6UU0 - chains CCC and DDD of the 9 polymer chains in the assembly; structure by X-ray diffraction, 3.90 A resolution.

Chain CCC:
Molecule: DNA-directed RNA polymerase subunit beta
From: Escherichia coli
Notes: EC 2.7.7.6
UniProtKB: P0A8V4 (RPOB_ECO57); numbering as in UniProt (aligned over 1-1342)
Chain sequence (1342 residues; each row starts with the number of its first residue):
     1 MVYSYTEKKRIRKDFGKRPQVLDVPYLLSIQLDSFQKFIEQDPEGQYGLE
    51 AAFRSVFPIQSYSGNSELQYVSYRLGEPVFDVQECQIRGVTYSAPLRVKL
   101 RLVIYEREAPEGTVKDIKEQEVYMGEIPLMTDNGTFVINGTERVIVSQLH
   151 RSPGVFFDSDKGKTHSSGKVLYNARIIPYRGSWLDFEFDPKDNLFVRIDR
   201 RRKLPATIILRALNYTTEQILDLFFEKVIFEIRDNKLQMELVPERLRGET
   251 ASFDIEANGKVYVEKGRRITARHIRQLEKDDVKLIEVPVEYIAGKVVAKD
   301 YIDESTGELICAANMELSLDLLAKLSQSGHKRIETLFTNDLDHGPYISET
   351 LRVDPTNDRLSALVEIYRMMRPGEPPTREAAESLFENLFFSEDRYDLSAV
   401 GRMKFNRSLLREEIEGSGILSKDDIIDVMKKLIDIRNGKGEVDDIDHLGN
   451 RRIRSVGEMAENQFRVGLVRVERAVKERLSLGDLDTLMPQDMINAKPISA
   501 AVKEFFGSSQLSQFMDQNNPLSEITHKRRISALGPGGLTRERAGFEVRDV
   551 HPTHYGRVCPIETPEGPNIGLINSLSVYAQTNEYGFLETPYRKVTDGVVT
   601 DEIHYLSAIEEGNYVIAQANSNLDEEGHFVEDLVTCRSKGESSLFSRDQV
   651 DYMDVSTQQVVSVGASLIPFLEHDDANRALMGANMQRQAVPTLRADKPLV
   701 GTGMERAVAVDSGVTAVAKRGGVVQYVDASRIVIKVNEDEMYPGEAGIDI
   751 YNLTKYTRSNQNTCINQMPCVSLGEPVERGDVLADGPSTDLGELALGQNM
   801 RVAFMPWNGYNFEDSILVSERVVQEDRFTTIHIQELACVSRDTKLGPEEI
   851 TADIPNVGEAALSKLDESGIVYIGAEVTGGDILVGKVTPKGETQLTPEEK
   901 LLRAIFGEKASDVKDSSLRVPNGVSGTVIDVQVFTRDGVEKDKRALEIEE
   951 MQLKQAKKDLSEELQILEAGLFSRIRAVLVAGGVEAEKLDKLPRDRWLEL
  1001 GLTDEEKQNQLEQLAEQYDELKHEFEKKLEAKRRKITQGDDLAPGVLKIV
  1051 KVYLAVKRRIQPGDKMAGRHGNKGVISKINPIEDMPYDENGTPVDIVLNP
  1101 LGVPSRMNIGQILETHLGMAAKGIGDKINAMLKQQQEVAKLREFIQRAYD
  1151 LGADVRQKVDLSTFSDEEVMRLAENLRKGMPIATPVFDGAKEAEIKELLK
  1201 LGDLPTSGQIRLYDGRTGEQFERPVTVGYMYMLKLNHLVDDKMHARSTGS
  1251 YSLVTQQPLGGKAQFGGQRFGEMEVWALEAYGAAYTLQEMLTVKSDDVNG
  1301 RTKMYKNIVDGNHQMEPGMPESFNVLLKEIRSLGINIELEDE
Unresolved in the structure: 1
Swiss-Prot annotation at these positions:
  - modified residue (N6-acetyllysine): Lys-1022, Lys-1200
Bound ions: Mg2+: Glu-813 (together with GTP)
Residues lining bound ligands: GTP (guanosine-5'-triphosphate): Glu-813, Ser-1105, Arg-1106

Chain DDD:
Molecule: DNA-directed RNA polymerase subunit beta'
From: Escherichia coli
Notes: EC 2.7.7.6
UniProtKB: P0A8T7 (RPOC_ECOLI); numbering as in UniProt (aligned over 1-1407)
Chain sequence (1407 residues; row label = number of the first residue in the row):
     1 MKDLLKFLKAQTKTEEFDAIKIALASPDMIRSWSFGEVKKPETINYRTFK
    51 PERDGLFCARIFGPVKDYECLCGKYKRLKHRGVICEKCGVEVTQTKVRRE
   101 RMGHIELASPTAHIWFLKSLPSRIGLLLDMPLRDIERVLYFESYVVIEGG
   151 MTNLERQQILTEEQYLDALEEFGDEFDAKMGAEAIQALLKSMDLEQECEQ
   201 LREELNETNSETKRKKLTKRIKLLEAFVQSGNKPEWMILTVLPVLPPDLR
   251 PLVPLDGGRFATSDLNDLYRRVINRNNRLKRLLDLAAPDIIVRNEKRMLQ
   301 EAVDALLDNGRRGRAITGSNKRPLKSLADMIKGKQGRFRQNLLGKRVDYS
   351 GRSVITVGPYLRLHQCGLPKKMALELFKPFIYGKLELRGLATTIKAAKKM
   401 VEREEAVVWDILDEVIREHPVLLNRAPTLHRLGIQAFEPVLIEGKAIQLH
   451 PLVCAAYNADFDGDQMAVHVPLTLEAQLEARALMMSTNNILSPANGEPII
   501 VPSQDVVLGLYYMTRDCVNAKGEGMVLTGPKEAERLYRSGLASLHARVKV
   551 RITEYEKDANGELVAKTSLKDTTVGRAILWMIVPKGLPYSIVNQALGKKA
   601 ISKMLNTCYRILGLKPTVIFADQIMYTGFAYAARSGASVGIDDMVIPEKK
   651 HEIISEAEAEVAEIQEQFQSGLVTAGERYNKVIDIWAAANDRVSKAMMDN
   701 LQTETVINRDGQEEKQVSFNSIYMMADSGARGSAAQIRQLAGMRGLMAKP
   751 DGSIIETPITANFREGLNVLQYFISTHGARKGLADTALKTANSGYLTRRL
   801 VDVAQDLVVTEDDCGTHEGIMMTPVIEGGDVKEPLRDRVLGRVTAEDVLK
   851 PGTADILVPRNTLLHEQWCDLLEENSVDAVKVRSVVSCDTDFGVCAHCYG
   901 RDLARGHIINKGEAIGVIAAQSIGEPGTQLTMRTFHIGGAASRAAAESSI
   951 QVKNKGSIKLSNVKSVVNSSGKLVITSRNTELKLIDEFGRTKESYKVPYG
  1001 AVLAKGDGEQVAGGETVANWDPHTMPVITEVSGFVRFTDMIDGQTITRQT
  1051 DELTGLSSLVVLDSAERTAGGKDLRPALKIVDAQGNDVLIPGTDMPAQYF
  1101 LPGKAIVQLEDGVQISSGDTLARIPQESGGTKDITGGLPRVADLFEARRP
  1151 KEPAILAEISGIVSFGKETKGKRRLVITPVDGSDPYEEMIPKWRQLNVFE
  1201 GERVERGDVISDGPEAPHDILRLRGVHAVTRYIVNEVQDVYRLQGVKIND
  1251 KHIEVIVRQMLRKATIVNAGSSDFLEGEQVEYSRVKIANRELEANGKVGA
  1301 TYSRDLLGITKASLATESFISAASFQETTRVLTEAAVAGKRDELRGLKEN
  1351 VIVGRLIPAGTGYAYHQDRMRRRAAGEAPAAPQVTAEDASASLAELLNAG
  1401 LGGSDNE
Unresolved in the structure: 1-14, 932-943, 1377-1407
Swiss-Prot annotation at these positions:
  - binding site (Zn(2+)): Cys-70, Cys-72, Cys-85, Cys-88, Cys-814, Cys-888, Cys-895, Cys-898
  - binding site (Mg(2+)): Asp-460, Asp-462, Asp-464
  - modified residue: Lys-983 (N6-acetyllysine)
  - mutagenesis: Gln-504 (Q504P: Resistant to antibiotics salinamide A and B), Asn-690 (N690D: Resistant to antibiotics salinamide A and B), Met-697 (M697V: Resistant to antibiotics salinamide A and B), Ala-735 (A735T: Resistant to antibiotics salinamide A and B), Arg-738 (R738C/H/P/S: Resistant to antibiotics salinamide A and B), Ala-748 (A748E: Resistant to antibiotics salinamide A and B), Pro-758 (P758S/T: Resistant to antibiotics salinamide A and B), Phe-763 (F763C: Resistant to antibiotics salinamide A and B), Ser-775 (S775A: Resistant to antibiotics salinamide A and B), Ala-779 (A779T/V: Resistant to antibiotics salinamide A and B), Arg-780 (R780C: Resistant to antibiotics salinamide A and B), Gly-782 (G782A/C: Resistant to antibiotics salinamide A and B), 1 further mutagenesis entry in UniProt
Bound ions: Zn2+ site 1: Cys-72, Cys-85, Cys-88; Mg2+: Asp-460, Asp-462, Asp-464 (shared with 1 residue of chain 333); Zn2+ site 2: Cys-814, Cys-898
Residues lining bound ligands: GTP (guanosine-5'-triphosphate): Ala-426, Pro-427, Asn-458, Asp-460, Arg-731, Gln-929

Chain CCC / chain DDD interface:
Pairs across the interface (340; chain CCC residue first):
  Ser-166(CCC) with Lys-1151(DDD), hydrogen bond
  Ser-167(CCC) with Ala-1065(DDD)
  Gly-168(CCC) with Ala-1065(DDD)
  Arg-267(CCC) with Arg-1048(DDD)
  Arg-268(CCC) with Arg-1048(DDD)
  Asp-340(CCC) with Thr-1068(DDD)
  Phe-545(CCC) with Lys-781(DDD); Leu-788(DDD), hydrophobic
  Arg-548(CCC) with Arg-780(DDD), hydrogen bond (backbone-side chain); Leu-788(DDD)
  Asp-549(CCC) with Pro-750(DDD); Arg-780(DDD); Lys-781(DDD)
  Val-550(CCC) with Thr-776(DDD); His-777(DDD), hydrogen bond (backbone-side chain); Arg-780(DDD)
  His-551(CCC) with Phe-773(DDD)
  Pro-552(CCC) with Phe-773(DDD)
  Tyr-555(CCC) with Leu-770(DDD), hydrophobic; Phe-773(DDD)
  Pro-560(CCC) with Phe-773(DDD), hydrophobic; Thr-776(DDD); Arg-780(DDD), hydrogen bond (backbone-side chain)
  Ile-561(CCC) with Tyr-772(DDD), hydrophobic; Thr-776(DDD)
  Thr-563(CCC) with Arg-780(DDD)
  Gly-566(CCC) with Ala-787(DDD)
  Ile-569(CCC) with Leu-783(DDD), hydrophobic; Ala-784(DDD), hydrophobic
  Gln-618(CCC) with Val-769(DDD); Leu-770(DDD)
  Glu-641(CCC) with Lys-749(DDD), salt bridge
  Ser-642(CCC) with Leu-770(DDD)
  Thr-657(CCC) with Val-769(DDD)
  Val-660(CCC) with Val-769(DDD), hydrophobic; Phe-773(DDD), hydrophobic
  Leu-671(CCC) with Tyr-772(DDD)
  Glu-672(CCC) with Gly-766(DDD); Leu-767(DDD), hydrogen bond (backbone-backbone)
  His-673(CCC) with Phe-763(DDD), hydrogen bond (side chain-backbone); Arg-764(DDD), hydrogen bond (side chain-backbone); Glu-765(DDD); Gly-766(DDD)
  Asp-674(CCC) with Phe-763(DDD); Tyr-772(DDD), hydrogen bond (backbone-side chain)
  Asp-675(CCC) with Phe-763(DDD); Tyr-772(DDD)
  Ala-676(CCC) with Tyr-772(DDD), hydrogen bond (backbone-side chain); Ser-775(DDD)
  Asn-677(CCC) with Ala-779(DDD); Leu-783(DDD)
  Ala-679(CCC) with Tyr-772(DDD)
  Leu-680(CCC) with Leu-783(DDD), hydrophobic
  Phe-804(CCC) with Ala-637(DDD); Ser-638(DDD), hydrogen bond (backbone-side chain)
  Met-805(CCC) with Ala-637(DDD)
  Pro-806(CCC) with Asp-505(DDD); Ala-632(DDD); Ala-637(DDD)
  Trp-807(CCC) with Asp-505(DDD)
  Asn-808(CCC) with Pro-359(DDD); Phe-629(DDD); Ala-633(DDD)
  Gly-809(CCC) with Val-357(DDD); Pro-359(DDD); Asp-505(DDD); Phe-629(DDD)
  Asn-811(CCC) with Asp-505(DDD)
  Phe-812(CCC) with Val-357(DDD), hydrophobic; Pro-451(DDD), hydrophobic; Phe-461(DDD), hydrophobic; Ser-503(DDD); Gln-504(DDD); Asp-505(DDD)
  Glu-813(CCC) with Ala-459(DDD); Phe-461(DDD), hydrogen bond (backbone-backbone); Arg-731(DDD), salt bridge
  Asp-814(CCC) with Asp-460(DDD)
  Ser-815(CCC) with Val-357(DDD)
  Arg-841(CCC) with Asp-256(DDD), hydrogen bond (side chain-backbone); Gly-257(DDD)
  Gly-1063(CCC) with Val-354(DDD)
  Lys-1065(CCC) with Asp-462(DDD)
  Lys-1073(CCC) with Asp-462(DDD)
  Val-1075(CCC) with Thr-356(DDD); Phe-461(DDD), hydrogen bond (backbone-backbone); Asp-462(DDD); Gly-463(DDD)
  Ile-1076(CCC) with Thr-356(DDD)
  Ser-1077(CCC) with Thr-356(DDD)
  Asn-1099(CCC) with Asp-505(DDD), hydrogen bond
  Pro-1100(CCC) with Ala-637(DDD); Met-725(DDD)
  Leu-1101(CCC) with Gln-504(DDD); Asp-505(DDD); Leu-508(DDD), hydrophobic; Met-725(DDD), hydrophobic; Ala-730(DDD), hydrophobic; Arg-731(DDD), hydrogen bond (backbone-side chain)
  Gly-1102(CCC) with Arg-731(DDD)
  Pro-1104(CCC) with Met-725(DDD), hydrophobic; Gln-736(DDD)
  Ser-1105(CCC) with Arg-731(DDD), hydrogen bond; Gln-736(DDD)
  Arg-1106(CCC) with Asp-460(DDD), salt bridge; Arg-731(DDD)
  Met-1107(CCC) with Gln-736(DDD); Gln-739(DDD); Phe-763(DDD), hydrophobic
  Ile-1109(CCC) with Met-644(DDD), hydrophobic; Leu-740(DDD), hydrophobic
  Ile-1112(CCC) with Val-639(DDD), hydrophobic; Gly-640(DDD); Ile-641(DDD), hydrophobic
  Leu-1113(CCC) with Ile-641(DDD), hydrophobic
  His-1116(CCC) with Gly-640(DDD), hydrogen bond (side chain-backbone); Ile-641(DDD), hydrogen bond (side chain-backbone)
  Phe-1187(CCC) with Leu-767(DDD); Val-769(DDD); Tyr-772(DDD), hydrophobic
  Glu-1192(CCC) with Ile-641(DDD); Asp-642(DDD); Arg-764(DDD), salt bridge
  Lys-1196(CCC) with Asp-642(DDD), salt bridge
  Gln-1209(CCC) with Val-639(DDD); Gly-640(DDD); Asp-643(DDD)
  Glu-1219(CCC) with Arg-634(DDD), salt bridge
  Phe-1221(CCC) with Ala-633(DDD); Arg-634(DDD); Ser-635(DDD)
  Glu-1222(CCC) with Tyr-512(DDD); Tyr-537(DDD), hydrogen bond; Arg-634(DDD); Ser-635(DDD), hydrogen bond (backbone-backbone)
  Arg-1223(CCC) with Tyr-512(DDD); Ser-635(DDD); Gly-636(DDD); Ala-637(DDD); Phe-719(DDD), hydrogen bond (side chain-backbone); Ser-721(DDD), hydrogen bond; Met-724(DDD)
  Pro-1224(CCC) with Gly-636(DDD)
  Val-1225(CCC) with Gly-636(DDD); Ser-638(DDD)
  Thr-1226(CCC) with Ser-638(DDD), hydrogen bond (backbone-side chain); Val-639(DDD), hydrogen bond (side chain-backbone); Gly-640(DDD)
  Val-1239(CCC) with Lys-445(DDD)
  Asp-1240(CCC) with Lys-445(DDD)
  Lys-1242(CCC) with Gln-465(DDD)
  Met-1243(CCC) with Arg-352(DDD); Ser-353(DDD); Met-372(DDD), hydrophobic; Lys-445(DDD)
  His-1244(CCC) with Gly-351(DDD); Arg-352(DDD), hydrogen bond (backbone-backbone)
  Ala-1245(CCC) with Gly-351(DDD); Met-372(DDD), hydrophobic
  Arg-1246(CCC) with Asp-348(DDD), salt bridge; Tyr-349(DDD), hydrogen bond (backbone-backbone); Ser-350(DDD), hydrogen bond (backbone-backbone); Leu-376(DDD)
  Ser-1247(CCC) with Asp-348(DDD); Tyr-349(DDD), hydrogen bond (backbone-backbone); Glu-375(DDD), hydrogen bond (side chain-backbone); Leu-376(DDD); Lys-378(DDD)
  Thr-1248(CCC) with Asp-348(DDD); Tyr-349(DDD)
  Tyr-1251(CCC) with Asp-348(DDD), hydrogen bond
  Leu-1253(CCC) with Arg-99(DDD), hydrogen bond (backbone-side chain); Pro-251(DDD), hydrophobic
  Val-1254(CCC) with Arg-99(DDD), hydrogen bond (backbone-side chain); Asp-248(DDD); Arg-337(DDD)
  Thr-1255(CCC) with Asn-341(DDD), hydrogen bond
  Gln-1256(CCC) with Arg-99(DDD)
  Gln-1257(CCC) with Asn-341(DDD), hydrogen bond (side chain-backbone); Lys-345(DDD); Arg-346(DDD)
  Pro-1258(CCC) with Arg-346(DDD); Val-347(DDD)
  Leu-1259(CCC) with Arg-346(DDD)
  Gly-1260(CCC) with Arg-346(DDD)
  Gly-1267(CCC) with Arg-346(DDD); Val-347(DDD); Ser-350(DDD)
  Gln-1268(CCC) with Arg-346(DDD); Val-347(DDD), hydrogen bond (backbone-backbone); Ser-350(DDD), hydrogen bond (backbone-side chain); Gly-351(DDD), hydrogen bond (side chain-backbone); Arg-352(DDD)
  Arg-1269(CCC) with Arg-339(DDD); Gln-340(DDD), hydrogen bond (side chain-backbone); Gly-344(DDD), hydrogen bond (side chain-backbone); Lys-345(DDD); Arg-346(DDD)
  Phe-1270(CCC) with Gly-344(DDD); Lys-345(DDD), hydrogen bond (backbone-backbone); Val-347(DDD), hydrophobic; His-469(DDD)
  Glu-1272(CCC) with Arg-339(DDD); Leu-343(DDD); Arg-798(DDD)
  Met-1273(CCC) with Thr-428(DDD)
  Glu-1274(CCC) with Asn-424(DDD); Thr-428(DDD), hydrogen bond; Ile-434(DDD)
  Val-1275(CCC) with Leu-343(DDD)
  Trp-1276(CCC) with Arg-798(DDD); Val-801(DDD); Val-917(DDD); Gln-921(DDD), hydrogen bond (backbone-side chain); Lys-1348(DDD)
  Ala-1277(CCC) with Thr-428(DDD); Arg-431(DDD); Ile-434(DDD), hydrophobic; Gln-921(DDD)
  Leu-1278(CCC) with Met-484(DDD), hydrophobic
  Glu-1279(CCC) with Ala-914(DDD); Leu-1347(DDD)
  Ala-1280(CCC) with Arg-431(DDD); Glu-913(DDD); Ile-918(DDD)
  Tyr-1281(CCC) with Arg-431(DDD), hydrogen bond (side chain-backbone); Leu-432(DDD); Ile-434(DDD), hydrogen bond (side chain-backbone); Met-484(DDD), hydrophobic; Asn-489(DDD), hydrogen bond
  Gly-1282(CCC) with Leu-483(DDD); Ala-1359(DDD); Gly-1360(DDD); Thr-1361(DDD), hydrogen bond (backbone-backbone)
  Ala-1283(CCC) with Glu-479(DDD); Met-484(DDD), hydrophobic
  Ala-1284(CCC) with Glu-479(DDD), hydrogen bond (backbone-side chain); Leu-1356(DDD); Ile-1357(DDD), hydrophobic; Thr-1361(DDD), hydrogen bond (backbone-side chain); Gly-1362(DDD)
  Tyr-1285(CCC) with Glu-475(DDD); Glu-479(DDD), hydrogen bond (backbone-side chain); Leu-1356(DDD); Thr-1361(DDD)
  Thr-1286(CCC) with Leu-422(DDD); Ala-476(DDD); Glu-479(DDD), hydrogen bond (backbone-side chain)
  Leu-1287(CCC) with Val-1351(DDD), hydrophobic; Ile-1357(DDD), hydrophobic
  Gln-1288(CCC) with Gly-1354(DDD), hydrogen bond (side chain-backbone); Arg-1355(DDD); Leu-1356(DDD)
  Glu-1289(CCC) with Pro-471(DDD); Leu-472(DDD), hydrogen bond (side chain-backbone); Thr-473(DDD), hydrogen bond (side chain-backbone); Ala-476(DDD)
  Met-1290(CCC) with Lys-345(DDD); Val-347(DDD), hydrophobic; His-469(DDD)
  Leu-1291(CCC) with Lys-345(DDD), hydrogen bond (backbone-side chain); Val-1351(DDD)
  Val-1293(CCC) with Asp-348(DDD)
  Lys-1294(CCC) with Val-347(DDD); Asp-348(DDD), hydrogen bond (backbone-backbone); Val-470(DDD), hydrogen bond (side chain-backbone); Leu-472(DDD)
  Ser-1295(CCC) with Lys-345(DDD); Arg-346(DDD), hydrogen bond (side chain-backbone)
  Asp-1296(CCC) with Lys-345(DDD), salt bridge
  Met-1304(CCC) with Leu-472(DDD), hydrophobic
  Tyr-1305(CCC) with Tyr-349(DDD); Tyr-382(DDD)
  Ile-1308(CCC) with Pro-379(DDD), hydrophobic; Phe-380(DDD), hydrophobic; Leu-472(DDD), hydrophobic
  Val-1309(CCC) with Pro-379(DDD); Tyr-382(DDD), hydrophobic; Gly-383(DDD)
  His-1313(CCC) with Phe-380(DDD); Leu-472(DDD); Thr-473(DDD); Leu-474(DDD); Gln-477(DDD)
  Gln-1314(CCC) with Thr-473(DDD)
  Met-1315(CCC) with Thr-473(DDD)
  Met-1319(CCC) with Phe-17(DDD), hydrophobic; Val-1353(DDD)
  Pro-1320(CCC) with Lys-345(DDD); Val-1353(DDD); Gly-1354(DDD)
  Glu-1321(CCC) with Arg-99(DDD), salt bridge
  Ser-1322(CCC) with Asn-341(DDD), hydrogen bond (side chain-backbone); Leu-342(DDD)
  Phe-1323(CCC) with Ile-20(DDD), hydrophobic; Ile-1352(DDD), hydrophobic
  Val-1325(CCC) with Arg-99(DDD); Leu-249(DDD), hydrophobic; Arg-337(DDD)
  Leu-1326(CCC) with Phe-338(DDD), hydrophobic
  Lys-1328(CCC) with Glu-100(DDD); Met-102(DDD); Leu-249(DDD)
  Glu-1329(CCC) with Met-330(DDD); Arg-337(DDD), salt bridge
  Ile-1330(CCC) with Ile-331(DDD), hydrophobic
  Arg-1331(CCC) with Trp-33(DDD); Pro-243(DDD)
  Ser-1332(CCC) with Met-102(DDD); Pro-243(DDD); Leu-245(DDD); Leu-327(DDD)
  Leu-1333(CCC) with His-113(DDD), hydrogen bond (backbone-side chain); Trp-115(DDD), hydrophobic; Leu-307(DDD); Leu-327(DDD), hydrophobic
  Gly-1334(CCC) with Ala-25(DDD), hydrogen bond (backbone-backbone)
  Ile-1335(CCC) with Ile-22(DDD), hydrophobic; Ala-23(DDD); Trp-115(DDD), hydrophobic
  Asn-1336(CCC) with Lys-21(DDD); Ile-22(DDD); Ala-23(DDD), hydrogen bond (backbone-backbone); Ala-25(DDD); Met-29(DDD); Trp-33(DDD)
  Ile-1337(CCC) with Ile-20(DDD), hydrophobic; Lys-21(DDD)
  Glu-1338(CCC) with Ile-20(DDD); Lys-21(DDD), hydrogen bond (backbone-backbone)
  Leu-1339(CCC) with Phe-17(DDD), hydrophobic; Ala-19(DDD)
  Glu-1340(CCC) with Phe-17(DDD); Asp-18(DDD), hydrogen bond (backbone-backbone); Ala-19(DDD), hydrogen bond (backbone-backbone); Lys-21(DDD); Arg-1341(DDD), salt bridge
  Asp-1341(CCC) with Asp-18(DDD)
  Glu-1342(CCC) with Glu-16(DDD); Gly-1376(DDD)
Other interface residues (no listed pair), chain CCC (171 interface residues in all): Lys-169, His-554, Cys-559, Glu-562, Glu-565, Gly-570, Asn-573, Arg-637, Tyr-810, Lys-844, Glu-892, Gln-894, Gln-1061, Pro-1062, Gly-1074, Val-1103, Ser-1207, Gln-1220, Phe-1265, Gly-1271, Thr-1292, Asn-1312, Gly-1318
Other interface residues (no listed pair), chain DDD (191 interface residues in all): Glu-15, Leu-24, Arg-47, Phe-49, Lys-66, Glu-69, Lys-76, Val-244, Val-253, Tyr-269, Ala-328, Ile-355, Tyr-360, Pro-369, Lys-371, Ile-394, Gln-435, Ala-446, Cys-454, Ala-467, Val-506, Ala-630, Ile-722, Gly-732, Thr-757, Asn-768, Asp-785, Lys-789, Asp-1042, Ser-1064, Leu-1332, Ala-1336

In short:
171 residues of chain CCC and 191 residues of chain DDD are in contact; the contacts include 64 hydrogen bonds
and 11 salt bridges. Polar contacts include Glu-641(CCC)/Lys-749(DDD), Glu-813(CCC)/Arg-731(DDD) and
Arg-1106(CCC)/Asp-460(DDD). GTP is bound between chain CCC and chain DDD.
Chain CCC is DNA-directed RNA polymerase subunit beta and chain DDD is DNA-directed RNA polymerase subunit
beta', both from Escherichia coli; the structure, E. coli sigma-S transcription initiation complex with a 3-nt
RNA and a mismatching GTP ("Fresh" crystal ..., was determined by X-ray diffraction together with 6UTV, 6UTW,
6UTX, 6UTY, 6UTZ, 6UU1 and 11 further entries from the same study.
